Entry 2YLO (X-ray diffraction, 2.50 A resolution); this record covers chain A.

[Chain A]
Name: Androgen receptor
Organism: Homo sapiens
Notes: fragment: ligand-binding domain, residues 664-919
Reference sequence: P10275 (ANDR_HUMAN); numbering as in UniProt (aligned over 664-919)
Amino-acid sequence (256 residues; numbered 664 to 919; the number before each row is that of its first residue):
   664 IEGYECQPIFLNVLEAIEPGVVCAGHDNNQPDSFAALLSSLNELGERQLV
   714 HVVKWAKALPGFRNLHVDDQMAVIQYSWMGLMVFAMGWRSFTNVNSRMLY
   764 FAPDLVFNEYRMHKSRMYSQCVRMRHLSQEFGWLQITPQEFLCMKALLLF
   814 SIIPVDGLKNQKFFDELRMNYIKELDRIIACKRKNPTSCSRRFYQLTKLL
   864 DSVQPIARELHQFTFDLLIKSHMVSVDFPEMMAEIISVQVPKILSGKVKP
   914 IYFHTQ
Not modelled in the structure: 664-669
Residues lining bound ligands:
  - testosterone (TES): Leu701, Leu704, Asn705, Leu707, Gly708, Gln711, Trp741, Met742, Met745, Val746, Met749, Arg752, Phe764, Met780, Met787, Leu873, Phe876, Thr877, Leu880, Phe891, Met895
  - YLO (1-[2-(4-methylphenoxy)ethyl]-2-(2-phenoxyethylsulfanyl)benzimidazole): Phe673, Leu722, Pro723, Gly724, Phe725, Arg726, Asn727, Phe826, Glu829, Leu830, Asn833, Tyr834, Glu837
Curated features (UniProtKB/Swiss-Prot):
  - natural variant: Val685 (V685I: In AIS), Leu701 (L701M: In AIS), Ser703 (S703A: In AIS), Val716 (V716M: In prostate cancer), Arg752 (W752R: In AIS; this construct carries the variant), Phe813 (L813F: In AIS; this construct carries the variant), Ile842 (I842S: In PAIS), Arg855 (R855K: In PAIS), Leu881 (L881Q: In prostate cancer), Val887 (M887V: In AIS; this construct carries the variant), Ile899 (I899T: In AIS)
What the authors report for this chain:
  - binding site for YLO: Phe673, Pro723, Phe826, Tyr834
  - mutagenesis - F673R, R840A: unchanged binding to 5
  - mutagenesis - F673R, R840A: unchanged binding to SRC23 peptide

[Overview]
Bound to chain A: testosterone and compound YLO. From the paper: a binding site for YLO at Phe673, Pro723 and
Phe826 among others; F673R and R840A leave binding to 5 unchanged.
Chain A is Androgen receptor (Homo sapiens); the structure, Targeting the binding function 3 site of the
androgen receptor through in silico molecular modeling, was determined by X-ray diffraction (same publication
as 3ZQT, 2YLP and 2YLQ).
